5OGI - chains A and B; structure by X-ray diffraction, 2.80 A resolution.

Chain A:
Protein: Hexon protein
Organism: Human adenovirus C serotype 5
UniProtKB: P04133 (CAPSH_ADE05); residues 0-951 here correspond to UniProt positions 1-952 (UniProt number = residue number + 1)
Sequence (952 residues; each row starts with the number of its first residue; numbering starts at 0):
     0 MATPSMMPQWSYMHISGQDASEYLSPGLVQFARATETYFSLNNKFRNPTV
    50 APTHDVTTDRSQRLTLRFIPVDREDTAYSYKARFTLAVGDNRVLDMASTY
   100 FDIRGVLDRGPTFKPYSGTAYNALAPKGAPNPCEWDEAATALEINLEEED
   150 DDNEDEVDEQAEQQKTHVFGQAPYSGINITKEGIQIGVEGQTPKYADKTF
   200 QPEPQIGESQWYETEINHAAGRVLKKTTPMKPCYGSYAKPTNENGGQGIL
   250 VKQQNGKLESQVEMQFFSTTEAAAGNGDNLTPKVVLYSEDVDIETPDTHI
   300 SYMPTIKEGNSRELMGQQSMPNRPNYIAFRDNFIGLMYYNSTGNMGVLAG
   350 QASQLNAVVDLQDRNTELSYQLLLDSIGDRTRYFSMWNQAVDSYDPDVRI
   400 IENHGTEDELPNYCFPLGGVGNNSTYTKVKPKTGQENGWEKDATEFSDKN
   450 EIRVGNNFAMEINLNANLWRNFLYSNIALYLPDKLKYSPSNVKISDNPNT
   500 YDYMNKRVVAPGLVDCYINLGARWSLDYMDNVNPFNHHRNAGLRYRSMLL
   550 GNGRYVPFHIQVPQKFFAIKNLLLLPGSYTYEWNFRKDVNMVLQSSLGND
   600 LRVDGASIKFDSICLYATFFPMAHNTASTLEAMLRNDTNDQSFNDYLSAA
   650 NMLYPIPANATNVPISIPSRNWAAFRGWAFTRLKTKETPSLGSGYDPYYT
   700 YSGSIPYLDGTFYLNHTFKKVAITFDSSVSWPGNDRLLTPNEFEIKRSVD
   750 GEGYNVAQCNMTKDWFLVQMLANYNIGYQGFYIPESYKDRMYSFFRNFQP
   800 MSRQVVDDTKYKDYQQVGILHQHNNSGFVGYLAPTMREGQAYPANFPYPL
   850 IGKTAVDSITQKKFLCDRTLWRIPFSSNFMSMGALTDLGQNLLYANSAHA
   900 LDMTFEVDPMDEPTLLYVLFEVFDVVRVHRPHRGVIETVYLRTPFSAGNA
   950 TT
Not modelled in the structure: 0-5, 141-160, 947-951
Differences from the reference sequence: conflict Ala272 (Thr273 in P04133), Gly420 (Ile421 in P04133), Asn422 (Thr423 in P04133), Ser423 (Glu424 in P04133), Tyr425 (Leu426 in P04133)
Small-molecule neighbours:
  - 1,4-diethylene dioxide (DIO), molecule 1: Pro69, Arg72, Asp610, Ser611, Ile612
  - 1,4-diethylene dioxide (DIO), molecule 2: Pro110, Thr111, Phe112, Lys113, Pro295, Asp296, Asn321, Tyr500
  - 1,4-diethylene dioxide (DIO), molecule 3: Tyr173, Ile185, Gln200, Pro201, Glu202, Ile205
  - 1,4-diethylene dioxide (DIO), molecule 4: Ile176, Glu214, Asn216, His217
  - 1,4-diethylene dioxide (DIO), molecule 5: Leu484, Tyr486, Ala509, Ile818, Leu819, Leu831
  - 1,4-diethylene dioxide (DIO), molecule 6: Lys485, Tyr486, Ser487, Arg506
  - 1,4-diethylene dioxide (DIO), molecule 7: Arg669, Asn670, Phe944, Ser945
Swiss-Prot annotation at these positions:
  - site: Gly776 (Involved in interaction with pre-protein VI)
  - modified residue: Ala1 (N-acetylalanine), Ser174 (Phosphoserine), Tyr939 (Phosphotyrosine)

Chain B:
Protein: scFv of 9C12 antibody
Organism: Mus musculus
Notes: antibody fragment or engineered binder
Sequence (254 residues; row label = number of the first residue in the row; numbers below 1 keep their minus sign (Asp-7 is residue -7)):
    -7 DYKDDDDKDIVMTQSPSSLSASVGDRVTITCKASQSVTNDAAWYQKKPGK
    43 APKLLIYQASTRYTGVPSRFSGSGYGTDFTLTISSLQPEDFATYFCHQDY
    93 SSPLTFGQGTKVEIKRGGGGSGGGGSGGGGSQVQLVQSGAEDKKPGASVK
   143 VSCKVSGFSLGRYGVHWVRQAPGQGLEWMGVIWRGGTTDYNAKFQGRVTI
   193 TKDDSKSTVYMELSSLRSEDTAVYYCARQGSNFPLAYWGQGTLVTVSSLE
   243 VLFQ
Not modelled in the structure: 109-123, 241-246
Disulfide bonds: Cys23-Cys88, Cys145-Cys218
Small-molecule neighbours: 1,4-diethylene dioxide (DIO): Val3, Thr5, Lys24, Ala25, Ser26

Interface between chain A and chain B:
Pairs across the interface - 21 pairs, chain A then chain B:
  Lys431(A) - Asp32(B)  salt bridge
  Lys431(A) - Tyr92(B)
  Thr432(A) - Tyr92(B)
  Thr432(A) - Ser93(B)
  Thr432(A) - Ser94(B)  hydrogen bond (side chain-backbone)
  Thr432(A) - Trp175(B)
  Gly433(A) - Asp91(B)
  Gly433(A) - Leu96(B)
  Gly433(A) - Gln221(B)  hydrogen bond (backbone-side chain)
  Gln434(A) - Asp32(B)  hydrogen bond
  Gln434(A) - Asp91(B)  hydrogen bond
  Gln434(A) - Trp175(B)
  Gln434(A) - Gln221(B)
  Glu435(A) - Tyr155(B)
  Glu435(A) - Gly156(B)  hydrogen bond (side chain-backbone)
  Glu435(A) - Trp175(B)
  Glu435(A) - Arg176(B)  salt bridge
  Glu435(A) - Gln221(B)  hydrogen bond (backbone-side chain)
  Glu435(A) - Gly222(B)
  Glu439(A) - Thr30(B)
  Glu439(A) - Tyr92(B)  hydrogen bond
Also at the interface, not in a pair above, chain A (8 interface residues in all): Lys429, Asn436
Also at the interface, not in a pair above, chain B (18 interface residues in all): Asp-2, Arg154, His158, Asp181, Ser223

In short:
Chain A and chain B form an interface of 8 and 18 residues respectively, with 7 hydrogen bonds and 2 salt
bridges. Polar pairs include Lys431(A)-Asp32(B), Glu435(A)-Arg176(B) and Thr432(A)-Ser94(B). Ligands of chain
A: 7 copies of 1,4-diethylene dioxide. Bound to chain B: 1,4-diethylene dioxide.
Here chain A is Hexon protein (Human adenovirus C serotype 5) and chain B is scFv of 9C12 antibody (Mus
musculus). Entry 5OGI (Complex of a binding protein and human adenovirus C 5 hexon) was determined by X-ray
diffraction (same publication as 6EQC).
